Entry 7VP5 (X-ray diffraction, 2.99 A resolution); this record covers chains B and D of the 4 polymer chains in the assembly.

Chain B:
Name: Transcription factor TCP10
Organism: Arabidopsis thaliana
UniProt: O82277 (TCP10_ARATH); residue numbers follow UniProt; this construct covers 1-87
Amino-acid sequence (107 residues; numbered -19 to 87; the number before each row is that of its first residue; numbers below 1 keep their minus sign (Met-19 is residue -19)):
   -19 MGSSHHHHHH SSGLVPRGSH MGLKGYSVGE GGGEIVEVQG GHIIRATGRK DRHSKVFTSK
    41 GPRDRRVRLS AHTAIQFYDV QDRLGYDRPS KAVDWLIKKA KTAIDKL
Unresolved in the structure: -19 to 13, 87
Differences from the reference sequence: initiating methionine (-19); expression tag (-18 to 0)

Chain D:
Molecule: 14-nt DNA strand
Sequence (14 nucleotides; numbered 1 to 14; the number before each row is that of its first residue):
     1 TACACGGGAC CACA

Chain B / chain D interface:
Residue-residue contacts (12; chain B residue first):
  Lys30(B) with DC10(D), phosphate contact
  Asp31(B) with DC10(D), hydrogen bond to the base
  Arg32(B) with DA12(D), base contact
  His33(B) with DC10(D), base contact
  Asp44(B) with DG7(D), phosphate contact
  Arg46(B) with DG7(D), hydrogen bond to the base; DG8(D), hydrogen bond to the base; DA9(D), base contact
  Arg48(B) with DC5(D), salt bridge to the phosphate; DG6(D), phosphate contact
  Leu49(B) with DC5(D), phosphate contact
  Ser50(B) with DC5(D), phosphate contact
Interface residues without a listed pair, chain D (9 interface residues in all): DA4, DC13

In short:
The chain B/chain D interface involves 9 residues from each chain; the contacts include 3 hydrogen bonds and 1
salt bridge. Among the polar pairs are Asp31(B)-DC10(D), Arg46(B)-DG7(D) and Arg46(B)-DG8(D).
Here chain B is Transcription factor TCP10 (Arabidopsis thaliana) and chain D is a 14-nt DNA strand. Entry
7VP5 (Structure of a transcription factor and DNA complex) was determined by X-ray diffraction together with
7VP1, 7VP2, 7VP4 and 7VP7 from the same study.
